1RUO - chains C and A of the 6 polymer chains in the assembly; structure by X-ray diffraction, 2.70 A resolution.

== Chain C ==
Molecule: 14-nt DNA strand
Sequence (14 nucleotides; row label = number of the first residue in the row; note: 1 number in that range is skipped by the numbering (no residue carries it; nothing is unmodelled there); numbers below 1 keep their minus sign (DG-5 is residue -5)):
    -5 GCGAA
     1 AAATGTGAT

== Chain A ==
Name: Protein (catabolite gene activator protein (cap))
From: Escherichia coli
UniProt: P0ACJ8 (CRP_ECOLI); residues 1-209 here correspond to UniProt positions 2-210 (UniProt number = residue number + 1)
Chain sequence (209 residues; numbered 1 to 209; the number before each row is that of its first residue):
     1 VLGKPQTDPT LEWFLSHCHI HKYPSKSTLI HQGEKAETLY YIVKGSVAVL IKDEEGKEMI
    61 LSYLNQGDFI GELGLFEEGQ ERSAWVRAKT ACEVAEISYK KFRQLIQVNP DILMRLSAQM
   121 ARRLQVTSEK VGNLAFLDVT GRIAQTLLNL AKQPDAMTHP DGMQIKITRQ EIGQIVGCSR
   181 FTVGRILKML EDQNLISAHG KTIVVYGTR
Disordered / not traced: 1-8, 207-209
Construct notes: engineered mutation Phe181 (Glu182 in P0ACJ8)
Residues lining bound ligands: adenosine-3',5'-cyclic-monophosphate (CMP): Val49, Leu61, Ser62, Leu64, Phe69, Ile70, Gly71, Glu72, Leu73, Gly74, Arg82, Ser83, Ala84, Val86, Tyr99, Arg123, Thr127

== How chain C and chain A interact ==
Contacting residue pairs (15; chain C residue first):
  DA3(C) with Thr168(A), hydrogen bond to the phosphate; Gln170(A), hydrogen bond to the phosphate
  DT4(C) with Thr168(A), hydrogen bond to the phosphate; Arg169(A), salt bridge to the phosphate; Gln170(A), hydrogen bond to the phosphate; Arg180(A), sugar contact
  DG5(C) with Arg169(A), salt bridge to the phosphate; Arg180(A), hydrogen bond to the base; Phe181(A), base contact; Gly184(A), phosphate contact; Lys188(A), hydrogen bond to the phosphate
  DT6(C) with Phe181(A), base contact; Lys188(A), salt bridge to the phosphate
  DG7(C) with Phe181(A), base contact; Arg185(A), hydrogen bond to the base
Other interface residues (no listed pair), chain C (6 interface residues in all): DA8

== In short ==
6 residues of chain C face 8 of chain A across their interface, with 7 hydrogen bonds and 3 salt bridges.
Polar pairs include DG5(C)-Arg180(A), DG7(C)-Arg185(A) and DA3(C)-Thr168(A). Bound to chain A:
adenosine-3',5'-cyclic-monophosphate.
Chain C is a 14-nt DNA strand and chain A is Protein (catabolite gene activator protein (cap)) (Escherichia
coli); the structure, Catabolite gene activator protein (cap) mutant/DNA complex +
adenosine-3',5'-cyclic-monophosphate, was determined by X-ray diffraction (same publication as 1RUN).
